PDB entry 5Z7Z | X-ray diffraction, 1.98 A resolution | chain A

[Chain A]
Molecule: Dwarf 14
From: Striga hermonthica
Reference sequence: A0A0M5I7R9 (A0A0M5I7R9_STRHE); residues 4-266 here = UniProt positions 4-266
Chain sequence (272 residues; row label = number of the first residue in the row; note: 3 numbers in that range are skipped by the numbering (no residue carries them; nothing is unmodelled there); numbers below 1 keep their minus sign (Gly-8 is residue -8)):
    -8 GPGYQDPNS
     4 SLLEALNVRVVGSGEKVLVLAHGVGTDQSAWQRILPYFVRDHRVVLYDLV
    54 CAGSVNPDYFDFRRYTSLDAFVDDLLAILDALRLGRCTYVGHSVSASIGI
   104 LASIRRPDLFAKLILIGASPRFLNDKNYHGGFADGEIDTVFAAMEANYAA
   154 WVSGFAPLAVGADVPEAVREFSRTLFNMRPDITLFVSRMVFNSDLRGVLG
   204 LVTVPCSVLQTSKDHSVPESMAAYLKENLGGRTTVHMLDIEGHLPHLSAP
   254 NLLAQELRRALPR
Unresolved in the structure: -8 to -1, 266
Differences from the reference sequence: expression tag (-8 to 0)
Reported in the primary citation:
  - contacts within the chain: Tyr151-Leu178 (hydrogen bond)
  - specificity-determining residues: Phe125, Val143, Trp154, Phe194

[Overview]
The paper reports specificity determinants Phe125, Val143 and Trp154 among others; contacts within the chain
involving Tyr151 and Leu178.
Chain A is Dwarf 14 (Striga hermonthica); the structure, Crystal structure of Striga hermonthica Dwarf14
(ShD14), was determined by X-ray diffraction together with 5Z7W, 5Z7X and 5Z7Y from the same study.
